PDB entry 3TO4 | X-ray diffraction, 3.10 A resolution | chains A and C of the 4 polymer chains in the assembly

# Chain A
Protein: Antigen-presenting glycoprotein CD1d1
Source organism: Mus musculus
Reference sequence: P11609 (CD1D1_MOUSE); residues 1-279 here correspond to UniProt positions 19-297 (UniProt number = residue number + 18)
Sequence (302 residues; numbered 1 to 302; the number before each row is that of its first residue):
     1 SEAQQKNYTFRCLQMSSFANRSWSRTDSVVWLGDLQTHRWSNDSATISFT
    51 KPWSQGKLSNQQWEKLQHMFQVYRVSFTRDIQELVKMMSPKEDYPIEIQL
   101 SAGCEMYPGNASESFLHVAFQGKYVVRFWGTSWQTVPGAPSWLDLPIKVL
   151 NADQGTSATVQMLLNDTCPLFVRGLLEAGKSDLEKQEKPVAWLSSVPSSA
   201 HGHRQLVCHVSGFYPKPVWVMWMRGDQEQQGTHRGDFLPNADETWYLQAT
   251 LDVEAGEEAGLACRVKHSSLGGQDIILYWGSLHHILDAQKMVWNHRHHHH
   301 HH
Not modelled in the structure: 1-7, 108-110, 300-302
Disulfides: Cys104-Cys168, Cys208-Cys263
Covalently attached groups: N-acetylglucosamine (NAG) linked to Asn20, Asn42, Asn165
Differences from the reference sequence: expression tag (280-302)
Small-molecule neighbours: AGH (n-{(1S,2R,3S)-1-[(alpha-D-galactopyranosyloxy)methyl]-2,3-dihydroxyheptadecyl}hexacosanamide): Phe10, Cys12, Gln14, Ser28, Val30, Trp40, Ile47, Trp63, Leu66, Met69, Phe70, Val72, Tyr73, Ser76, Phe77, Asp80, Ile81, Leu84, Val85, Met88, Ile98, Ala102, Leu116, Val118, Phe120, Trp133, Trp142, Leu143, Leu150, Asp153, Gly155, Thr156, Thr159, Val160, Leu163, Cys168, Phe171
Curated features (UniProtKB/Swiss-Prot):
  - binding site (a D-galactosylceramide): Asp80, Asp153 to Thr156
  - glycosylation (N-linked (GlcNAc...) asparagine): Asn7, Asn20, Asn42, Asn110, Asn165
Reported in the primary citation:
  - mutagenesis - K86A: unchanged binding to Vbeta7 NKT TCR
  - mutagenesis - K86A: decreased binding to Vbeta8.2 NKT TCR

# Chain C
Protein: NKT Valpha14 (MOUSE VARIABLE DOMAIN, HUMAN CONSTANT DOMAIN)
Source organism: HOMO SAPIENS, Mus musculus
Sequence (212 residues; each row starts with the number of its first residue; note: 8 numbers in that range are skipped by the numbering (no residue carries them; nothing is unmodelled there); a row labelled like 172A-172E holds insertion residues (172A, then the next letters in order)):
     1 TQVEQSPQSLVVRQGENSVLQCNYSVTPDNHLRWFKQDTGKGLVSLTVLV
    51 DQKDKTSNGR
    62 YSATLDKDAKHSTLHITATLLDDTATYICVVGDRGSALG
   103 RLHFGAGTQLIVIPDIQNPDPAVYQLRDSKSSDKSVCLFTDFDSQTNVSQ
   153 SKDSDVYITDKTVL
   172 D
172A-172E MRSMD
   173 FKSNSAVAWSNKSDFACANAFNNSIIPEDTFFPSPENDGGGCK
Not modelled in the structure: 149-157, 172A-172E, 208-215
Disulfides: Cys22-Cys90, Cys139-Cys189
Small-molecule neighbours: AGH (n-{(1S,2R,3S)-1-[(alpha-D-galactopyranosyloxy)methyl]-2,3-dihydroxyheptadecyl}hexacosanamide): Pro28, Asn30, Asp94, Arg95, Gly96
Reported in the primary citation:
  - binding site for AGH: Pro28, Asn30, Arg95, Gly96

# Interface between chain A and chain C
Residue-residue contacts (16; chain A residue first):
  Val72(A) - Thr27(C)
  Val72(A) - Pro28(C)  hydrophobic
  Ser76(A) - Arg95(C)  hydrogen bond
  Arg79(A) - Asp94(C)  salt bridge
  Arg79(A) - Arg95(C)
  Arg79(A) - Leu99(C)  hydrogen bond (side chain-backbone)
  Arg79(A) - Gly100(C)
  Arg79(A) - Arg103(C)
  Asp80(A) - Arg95(C)  salt bridge
  Asp80(A) - Leu99(C)
  Glu83(A) - Arg103(C)  salt bridge
  Leu84(A) - Leu99(C)  hydrophobic
  Val149(A) - Ser97(C)
  Leu150(A) - Leu99(C)  hydrophobic
  Ala152(A) - Gly96(C)
  Asp153(A) - Gly96(C)
Other interface residues (no listed pair), chain C (10 interface residues in all): Ala98
From the paper, about this interface:
  - specific contacts: Arg103(C)-Glu83(A)
  - interface residues, chain C: Asp94(C), Arg95(C), Gly96(C), Ser97(C), Leu99(C), Gly100(C), Arg103(C)

# Overview
The chain A/chain C interface involves 10 residues from each chain, with 2 hydrogen bonds and 3 salt bridges.
Polar contacts include Arg79(A)-Asp94(C), Asp80(A)-Arg95(C) and Glu83(A)-Arg103(C). The paper describes a
contact between Arg103(C) and Glu83(A). The paper reports a binding site for AGH at Pro28(C), Asn30(C) and
Arg95(C) among others; K86A of chain A reduces binding to Vbeta8.2 NKT TCR.
Here chain A is Antigen-presenting glycoprotein CD1d1 (Mus musculus) and chain C is NKT Valpha14 (MOUSE
VARIABLE DOMAIN, HUMAN CONSTANT DOMAIN) (HOMO SAPIENS, Mus musculus). Entry 3TO4 (Structure of mouse
Valpha14Vbeta2-mouseCD1d-alpha-Galactosylceramide) was determined by X-ray diffraction.
